Entry 4B2H (X-ray diffraction, 1.60 A resolution); this record covers chain A.

Chain A:
Name: Dodecin
From: Halobacterium salinarum
UniProt: B0R5M0 (B0R5M0_HALS3); aligned to UniProt positions 1-66 over residues 1-66 (the alignment contains insertions or deletions, so no single offset holds)
Amino-acid sequence (74 residues; each row starts with the number of its first residue):
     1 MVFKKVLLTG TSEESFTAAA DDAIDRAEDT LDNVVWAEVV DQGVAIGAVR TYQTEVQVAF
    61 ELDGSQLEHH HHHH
Not modelled in the structure: 1, 64-74
Construct notes: engineered mutation Ala45 (Glu in B0R5M0); expression tag (67-74)
Ion coordination: Mg2+ near Glu14 (its only coordinating residue here); Na+ near Asp41 (its only coordinating residue here)
Small-molecule neighbours: C3F (3-[7,8-dimethyl-2,4-bis(oxidanylidene)benzo[g]pteridin-10-yl]propylcarbamic acid): Phe3, Val35, Trp36, Ala37, Glu38, Gly43, Val44, Ala45, Ile46, Gly47, Gln53

Overview:
Chain A binds compound C3F.
Chain A is Dodecin (Halobacterium salinarum); the structure, Complexes of dodecin with flavin and flavin-like
ligands, was determined by X-ray diffraction (same publication as 4B2M).
